PDB entry 6MDP | electron microscopy, 3.80 A resolution | chains E and F of the 7 polymer chains in the assembly

# Chain E (and F)
Molecule: Vesicle-fusing ATPase
Organism: Cricetulus griseus
Notes: EC 3.6.4.6; chain F of this document is another copy of the same molecule, construct and numbering; everything in this record applies to it too
UniProtKB: P18708 (NSF_CRIGR); residues 1-723 here = UniProt positions 1-723
Chain sequence (768 residues; row label = number of the first residue in the row; numbers below 1 keep their minus sign (Met-23 is residue -23)):
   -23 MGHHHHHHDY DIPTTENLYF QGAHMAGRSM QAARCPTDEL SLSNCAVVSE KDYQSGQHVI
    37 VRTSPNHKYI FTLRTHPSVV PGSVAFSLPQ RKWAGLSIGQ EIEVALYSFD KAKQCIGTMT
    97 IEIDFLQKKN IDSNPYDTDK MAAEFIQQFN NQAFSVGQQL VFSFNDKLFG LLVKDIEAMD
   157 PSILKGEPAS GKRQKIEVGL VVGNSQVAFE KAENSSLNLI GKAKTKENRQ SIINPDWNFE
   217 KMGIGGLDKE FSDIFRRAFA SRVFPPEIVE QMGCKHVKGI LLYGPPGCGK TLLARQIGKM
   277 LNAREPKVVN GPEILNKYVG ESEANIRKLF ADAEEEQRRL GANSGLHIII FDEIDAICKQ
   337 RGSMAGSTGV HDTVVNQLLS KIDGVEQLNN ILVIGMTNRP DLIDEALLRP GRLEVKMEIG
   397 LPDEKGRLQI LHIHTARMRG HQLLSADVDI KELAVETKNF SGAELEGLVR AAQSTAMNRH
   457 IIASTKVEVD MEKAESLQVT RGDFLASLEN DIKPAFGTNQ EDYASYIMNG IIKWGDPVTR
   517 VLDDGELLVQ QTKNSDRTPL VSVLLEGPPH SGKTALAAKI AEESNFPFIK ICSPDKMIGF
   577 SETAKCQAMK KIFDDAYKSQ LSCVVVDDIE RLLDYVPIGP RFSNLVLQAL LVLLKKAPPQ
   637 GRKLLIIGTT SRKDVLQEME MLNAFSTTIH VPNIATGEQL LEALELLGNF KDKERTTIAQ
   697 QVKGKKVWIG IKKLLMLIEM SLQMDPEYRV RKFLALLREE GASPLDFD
Not modelled in the structure: -23 to 215, 236-251, 458-472, 739-744 (chain F: -23 to 495, 739-744)
Sequence notes: initiating methionine (-23); expression tag (-22 to 0, 724-744); conflict Ile458 (Lys in P18708)
Ligand contacts:
  - ADP (adenosine-5'-diphosphate): Gly219, Ile220, Pro262, Gly263, Cys264, Gly265, Lys266, Thr267, Leu268, Asn374, Ile406, His410, Gly438, Ala439, Arg446
  - ATP (adenosine-5'-triphosphate): Met504, Asn505, Gly506, Ile507, Ile508, Trp510, Val514, Pro545, His546, Ser547, Gly548, Lys549, Thr550, Ala551, Leu552, Asp604, Ser647, Ile707, Lys708, Leu711
UniProt features mapped onto this chain:
  - binding site (ATP): Asn505 to Trp510, Pro545 to Leu552
  - binding site (Mg(2+)): Thr550
  - modified residue: Lys105 (N6-acetyllysine), Ser207 (Phosphoserine), Tyr259 (Phosphotyrosine), Ser569 (Phosphoserine)
What the authors report for this chain:
  - mutagenesis - Y294A, Y294L: decreased catalytic activity on SNARE complex
  - mutagenesis - Y294A (31 +/- 5 ATP min-1), Y294L (26 +/- 2 ATP min-1): unchanged catalytic activity on ATP

# Interface between chain E and chain F
Contacting residue pairs - 37 pairs, chain E then chain F:
  Gln526(E) - Gln719(F)
  Gln527(E) - Met712(F)
  Gln527(E) - Glu715(F)
  Gln527(E) - Met716(F)
  Gln527(E) - Gln719(F)
  Asn530(E) - Gln719(F)  hydrogen bond
  Ser531(E) - Glu715(F)
  Asp532(E) - Glu715(F)
  Arg533(E) - Asn505(F)
  Arg533(E) - Leu683(F)
  Arg533(E) - Glu715(F)
  Thr534(E) - Glu715(F)
  Cys582(E) - Gly575(F)
  Lys586(E) - Ile574(F)
  Pro616(E) - Arg617(F)  hydrogen bond (backbone-side chain)
  Arg617(E) - Arg617(F)
  Phe618(E) - Val612(F)  hydrophobic
  Phe618(E) - Ile614(F)  hydrophobic
  Asn620(E) - Asp610(F)
  Asn620(E) - Val612(F)
  Asn620(E) - Arg617(F)
  Leu623(E) - Val612(F)  hydrophobic
  Gln624(E) - Arg607(F)  hydrogen bond
  Gln624(E) - Asp610(F)
  Gln624(E) - Tyr611(F)
  Ala625(E) - Ile574(F)
  Leu627(E) - Arg607(F)
  Val628(E) - Pro570(F)  hydrophobic
  Val628(E) - Asp571(F)
  Leu629(E) - Ile574(F)  hydrophobic
  Lys632(E) - Asp571(F)  hydrogen bond (side chain-backbone)
  Glu654(E) - Pro613(F)
  Glu654(E) - Ile614(F)
  Met655(E) - Ile614(F)  hydrophobic
  Glu656(E) - Arg607(F)  salt bridge
  Glu656(E) - Arg648(F)  salt bridge
  Thr663(E) - Met712(F)
Also at the interface, not in a pair above, chain E (29 interface residues in all): Leu523, Leu621, Lys631, Asn659, Ser662
Also at the interface, not in a pair above, chain F (27 interface residues in all): Pro545, His546, Phe576, Asp604, Glu606, Phe618, Lys709, Leu711, Arg725

# Summary
Chain E and chain F form an interface of 29 and 27 residues respectively; the contacts include 4 hydrogen
bonds and 2 salt bridges. Among the polar pairs are Glu656(E)-Arg607(F), Glu656(E)-Arg648(F) and
Asn530(E)-Gln719(F). From the paper: Y294A and Y294L of chain E reduce catalytic activity on SNARE complex;
Y294A and Y294L of chain E leave catalytic activity on ATP unchanged.
Chain E and chain F are both Vesicle-fusing ATPase (Cricetulus griseus); the structure, The D1 and D2 domain
rings of NSF engaging the SNAP-25 N-terminus within the 20S supercomplex ..., was determined by electron
microscopy, deposited together with 6MDM, 6MDN and 6MDO.
